6HPW - chain A; structure by X-ray diffraction, 1.90 A resolution.

Chain A:
Protein: Protein ENL
Organism: Homo sapiens
UniProtKB: Q03111 (ENL_HUMAN); numbering as in UniProt (aligned over 1-148)
Sequence (155 residues; each row starts with the number of its first residue; numbering starts at 0):
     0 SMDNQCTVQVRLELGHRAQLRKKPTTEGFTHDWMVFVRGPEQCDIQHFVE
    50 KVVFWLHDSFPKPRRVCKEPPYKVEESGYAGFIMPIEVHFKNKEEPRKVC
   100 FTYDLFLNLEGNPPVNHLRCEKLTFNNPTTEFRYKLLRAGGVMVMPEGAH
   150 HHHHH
Unresolved in the structure: 0-2, 145-154
Differences from the reference sequence: expression tag (0, 149-154)
Residues lining bound ligands: GKT (3-iodanyl-4-methyl-N-[2-(piperidin-1-ylmethyl)-3H-benzimidazol-5-yl]benzamide): Phe-28, His-56, Ser-58, Phe-59, Pro-60, Glu-75, Ser-76, Gly-77, Tyr-78, Ala-79, Gly-80, Phe-81
What the authors report for this chain:
  - binding site for GKT: Phe-28, His-56, Ser-58, Phe-59, Glu-75, Ser-76, Tyr-78

Overview:
Ligands of chain A: compound GKT. From the paper: a binding site for GKT at Phe-28, His-56 and Ser-58 among
others.
Chain A is Protein ENL (Homo sapiens); the structure, Crystal structure of ENL (MLLT1) in complex with
compound 20, was determined by X-ray diffraction, deposited together with 6HPX, 6HPY, 6HPZ and 6HQ0.
